PDB entry 4RIF | X-ray diffraction, 1.85 A resolution | chains A and B

Chain A (and B):
Protein: Glycosyl transferase homolog
From: Streptomyces cyanogenus
Notes: chain B of this document is another copy of the same molecule, construct and numbering; everything in this record applies to it too
UniProt: Q9ZGC0 (Q9ZGC0_STRCY); numbering as in UniProt (aligned over 1-373)
Chain sequence (379 residues; each row starts with the number of its first residue):
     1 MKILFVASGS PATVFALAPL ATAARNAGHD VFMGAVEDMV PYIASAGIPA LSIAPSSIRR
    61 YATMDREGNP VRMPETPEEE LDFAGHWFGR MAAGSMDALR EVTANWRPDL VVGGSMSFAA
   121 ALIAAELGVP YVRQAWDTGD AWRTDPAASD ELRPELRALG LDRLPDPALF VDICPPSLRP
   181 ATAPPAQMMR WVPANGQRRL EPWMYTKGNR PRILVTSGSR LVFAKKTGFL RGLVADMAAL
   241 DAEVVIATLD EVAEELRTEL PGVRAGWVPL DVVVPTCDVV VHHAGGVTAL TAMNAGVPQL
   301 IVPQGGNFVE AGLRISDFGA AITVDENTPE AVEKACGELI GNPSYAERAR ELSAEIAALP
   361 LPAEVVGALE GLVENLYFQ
Disordered / not traced: 69-77 (chain B: fully traced)
Differences from the reference sequence: conflict P303 (Ser in Q9ZGC0); expression tag (374-379)
Residues lining bound ligands: 3R2 (2'-deoxy-5'-O-[(R)-{[(R)-{[(1S,3R,4R,5S)-3,4-dihydroxy-5-methylcyclohexyl]oxy}(hydroxy)phosphoryl]oxy}(hydroxy)phosphoryl]-3,4-dihydrothymidine): S10, A12, T13, F15, W136, D137, N195, T216, G218, S219, R220, A247, T248, L249, G266, W267, V268, P269, L270, H283, A284, G285, G286, V287, T288, F308
What the authors report for this chain:
  - conformationally variable residues (loop rearrangement, order/disorder transition): S8 to A12, W136 to R143, S217 to F223, G218 to G228, H283 to T288
  - binding site for 3R2: D137, W267 to D271, H283 to T288, G286 to A295
  - catalytic residues: H283 (citing earlier work)
  - binding site for 3R2: W136 (from molecular simulation)
  - catalytic residues: D137 (from molecular simulation)

Chain A / chain B interface:
Pairs across the interface - 70 pairs, chain A then chain B:
  P19(A) - N26(B)  hydrogen bond (backbone-side chain)
  T22(A) - R25(B)  hydrogen bond
  T22(A) - N26(B)  hydrogen bond
  A23(A) - N26(B)
  R25(A) - T22(B)  hydrogen bond
  R25(A) - V192(B)
  R25(A) - P193(B)
  N26(A) - P19(B)  hydrogen bond (side chain-backbone)
  N26(A) - T22(B)  hydrogen bond
  N26(A) - A23(B)
  N26(A) - V192(B)
  N26(A) - L361(B)
  N26(A) - P362(B)
  A27(A) - R190(B)  hydrogen bond (backbone-side chain)
  A27(A) - L361(B)  hydrophobic
  G28(A) - R190(B)
  F32(A) - L200(B)  hydrophobic
  F32(A) - V272(B)  hydrophobic
  V40(A) - R199(B)
  A44(A) - S45(B)
  A44(A) - Q197(B)
  S45(A) - A44(B)
  S45(A) - S45(B)  hydrogen bond
  S45(A) - A46(B)
  S45(A) - G47(B)  hydrogen bond (backbone-backbone)
  A46(A) - A46(B)
  G47(A) - S45(B)  hydrogen bond (backbone-backbone)
  G47(A) - Q197(B)
  I48(A) - Q197(B)
  P49(A) - Q197(B)
  P49(A) - L200(B)  hydrophobic
  P49(A) - D271(B)
  P49(A) - V272(B)  hydrophobic
  A50(A) - R198(B)
  A50(A) - R199(B)
  A50(A) - L200(B)  hydrogen bond (backbone-backbone)
  L51(A) - L200(B)  hydrophobic
  S52(A) - R199(B)
  V102(A) - Y205(B)
  N105(A) - Y205(B)
  N105(A) - T206(B)
  W106(A) - Y205(B)  hydrophobic
  R190(A) - A27(B)  hydrogen bond (side chain-backbone)
  R190(A) - G28(B)
  V192(A) - R25(B)
  V192(A) - N26(B)
  P193(A) - R25(B)
  Q197(A) - A44(B)
  Q197(A) - G47(B)
  Q197(A) - I48(B)
  Q197(A) - P49(B)
  R198(A) - A50(B)
  R199(A) - V40(B)
  R199(A) - A50(B)
  R199(A) - S52(B)
  L200(A) - F32(B)  hydrophobic
  L200(A) - P49(B)  hydrophobic
  L200(A) - A50(B)  hydrogen bond (backbone-backbone)
  L200(A) - L51(B)  hydrophobic
  Y205(A) - F32(B)  hydrophobic
  Y205(A) - V102(B)
  Y205(A) - N105(B)
  Y205(A) - W106(B)  hydrophobic
  T206(A) - N105(B)
  D271(A) - P49(B)
  V272(A) - P49(B)  hydrophobic
  L361(A) - N26(B)
  L361(A) - A27(B)  hydrophobic
  P362(A) - N26(B)
  A363(A) - A363(B)  hydrophobic
Also at the interface, not in a pair above, chain A (38 interface residues in all): A18, E37, A194
Also at the interface, not in a pair above, chain B (38 interface residues in all): A18, E37, A194

Summary:
The chain A/chain B interface involves 38 residues from each chain; the contacts include 13 hydrogen bonds.
Polar pairs include P19(A)-N26(B), T22(A)-R25(B) and T22(A)-N26(B). Ligands of chain A: compound 3R2. From the
paper: catalytic residues H283(A) and D137(A); a binding site for 3R2 at D137(A), W267(A) and H283(A) among
others.
Both chains are Glycosyl transferase homolog (Streptomyces cyanogenus). Entry 4RIF (Landomycin
Glycosyltransferase LanGT2, carbasugar substrate complex) was determined by X-ray diffraction (same
publication as 4RIE, 4RIG, 4RIH and 4RII).
